PDB entry 5L92 | X-ray diffraction, 2.10 A resolution | chain A

== Chain A ==
Molecule: Cytochrome P450
From: Bacillus megaterium (strain DSM 319)
Notes: EC 1.14.14.-
Reference sequence: D5DKI8 (D5DKI8_BACMD); residue numbers follow UniProt; this construct covers 1-404
Sequence (410 residues; each row starts with the number of its first residue):
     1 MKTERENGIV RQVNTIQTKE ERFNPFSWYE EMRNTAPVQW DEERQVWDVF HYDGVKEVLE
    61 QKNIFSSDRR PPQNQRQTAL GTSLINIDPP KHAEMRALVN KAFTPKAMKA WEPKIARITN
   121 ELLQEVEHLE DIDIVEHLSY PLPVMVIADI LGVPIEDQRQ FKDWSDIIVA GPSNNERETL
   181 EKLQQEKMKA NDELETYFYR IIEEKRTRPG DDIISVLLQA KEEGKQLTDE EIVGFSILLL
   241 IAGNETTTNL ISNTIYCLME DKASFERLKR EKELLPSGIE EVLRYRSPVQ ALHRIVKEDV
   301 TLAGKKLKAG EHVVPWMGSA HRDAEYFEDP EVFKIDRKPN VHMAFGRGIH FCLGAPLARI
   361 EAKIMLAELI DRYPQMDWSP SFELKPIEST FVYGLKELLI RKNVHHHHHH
Disordered / not traced: 1-15, 72-74, 405-410
Sequence notes: expression tag (405-410)
Metal / ion sites: heme Fe: Cys-352 (together with corticosterone)
Residues lining bound ligands:
  - corticosterone (C0R): Arg-69, Leu-80, Ile-85, Ile-168, Val-169, Leu-238, Ile-241, Ala-242, Thr-246, Val-289, Cys-352, Phe-391, Val-392
  - heme (HEM): Arg-69, Leu-84, Ile-85, His-92, Arg-96, Phe-103, Ile-147, Phe-235, Leu-238, Leu-239, Ala-242, Thr-246, Thr-247, Leu-250, Leu-283, Pro-288, Val-289, Leu-292, Arg-294, Met-317, Ala-344, Phe-345, Gly-346, Ile-349, His-350, Phe-351, Cys-352, Leu-353, Gly-354, Leu-357, Ala-358, Glu-361
  - malonic acid (MLA): Arg-69, Ile-85, Leu-292, His-293, Arg-294, Phe-391
From the paper describing this entry:
  - conformationally variable residues (helix shift, order/disorder transition): Pro-71 to Gln-75, Ala-242 to Thr-246
  - binding site for corticosterone: Leu-80, Ile-168, Val-169, Leu-238, Ile-241, Ala-242, Thr-246, Val-289, Phe-391, Val-392
  - binding site for malonic acid: Arg-69, Ile-85, Leu-292, His-293, Phe-391
  - catalytic residues: Thr-246
  - specificity-determining residues: Leu-80, Ile-241 (proposed by the authors, not directly observed)

== In short ==
Ligands of chain A: heme, corticosterone and malonic acid. The paper reports the catalytic residue Thr-246; a
binding site for corticosterone at Leu-80, Ile-168 and Val-169 among others.
Chain A is Cytochrome P450 (Bacillus megaterium (strain DSM 319)); the structure, The 2.1 A crystal structure
of CYP109E1 from Bacillus megaterium in complex with corticosterone, was determined by X-ray diffraction (same
publication as 5L90, 5L91 and 5L94).
